PDB entry 6IJN | X-ray diffraction, 1.66 A resolution | chain A

[Chain A]
Protein: Adenosine/AMP deaminase family protein
Source organism: Arabidopsis thaliana
UniProt: Q8LPL7 (Q8LPL7_ARATH); residue numbers follow UniProt; this construct covers 1-355
Amino-acid sequence (376 residues; each row starts with the number of its first residue; numbers below 1 keep their minus sign (Met-20 is residue -20)):
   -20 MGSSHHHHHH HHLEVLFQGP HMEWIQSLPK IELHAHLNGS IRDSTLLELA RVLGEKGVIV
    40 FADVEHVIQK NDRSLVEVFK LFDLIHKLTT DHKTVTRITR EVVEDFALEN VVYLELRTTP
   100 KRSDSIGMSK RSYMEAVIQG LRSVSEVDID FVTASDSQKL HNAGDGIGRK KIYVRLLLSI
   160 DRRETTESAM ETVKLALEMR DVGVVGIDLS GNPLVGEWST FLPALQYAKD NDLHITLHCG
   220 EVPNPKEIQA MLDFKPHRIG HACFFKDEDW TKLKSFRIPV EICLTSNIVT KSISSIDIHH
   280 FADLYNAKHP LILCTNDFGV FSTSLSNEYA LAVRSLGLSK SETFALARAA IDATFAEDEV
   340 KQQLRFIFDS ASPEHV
Not modelled in the structure: -20 to -1, 133-147
Construct notes: initiating methionine (-20); expression tag (-19 to 0); engineered mutation Asn295 (Asp in Q8LPL7)
Swiss-Prot annotation at these positions:
  - active site: Glu220 (Proton donor)
  - binding site (Zn(2+)): His13, His15, His217
  - binding site (N(6)-methyl-AMP): His15, Asn17, His65, Thr97 to Lys100, Asp160, Gly190, Glu220, Asp296
  - site: His240 (Important for catalytic activity)
  - mutagenesis: His15 (H15A: Abolishes catalytic activity), Asn17 (N17A: Reduces catalytic efficiency 2-fold), Val57 (V57F: Reduces catalytic efficiency 20-fold), His65 (H65A: Reduces catalytic efficiency 2-fold), Thr97 (T97A: Reduces catalytic efficiency 3-fold), Thr98 (T98A: Reduces catalytic efficiency 2-fold), Lys100 (K100A: Reduces catalytic efficiency 3-fold), Glu220 (E220A: Abolishes catalytic activity), Asp296 (D296A: Abolishes catalytic activity)
Ligand contacts: N6-methyladenosine-5'-monophosphate (6MZ): His15, Leu16, Asn17, Gly18, Val57, Phe58, Phe61, His65, Arg96, Thr97, Thr98, Lys100, Tyr112, Asp160, Arg162, Ser189, Gly190, His217, Glu220, His240, Ser265, Asn295, Asp296, Phe300
What the authors report for this chain:
  - conformationally variable residues (helix shift, order/disorder transition): Phe40 to His71
  - binding site for N6-methyladenosine-5'-monophosphate: His15, Leu16, Asn17, Val57, Phe58, His65, Thr98, Lys100, Asp160, Gly190, Glu220, Asn295, Asp296, Phe300
  - specificity-determining residues: Val57, Phe58 (proposed by the authors, not directly observed)
  - mutagenesis - H15A, E220A, D296A: abolished catalytic activity on N6-methyladenosine-5'-monophosphate
  - mutagenesis - N17A, T97A, K100A: decreased catalytic activity on N6-methyladenosine-5'-monophosphate
  - mutagenesis - H65A, T98A: unchanged catalytic activity on N6-methyladenosine-5'-monophosphate
  - mutagenesis - H65A, T98A: decreased catalytic activity

[Summary]
Bound to chain A: N6-methyladenosine-5'-monophosphate. From UniProt: active-site residue Glu220, 3
Zn2+-binding residues, 11 N(6)-methyl-AMP-binding residues and 9 mutagenesis sites. The paper reports a
binding site for N6-methyladenosine-5'-monophosphate at His15, Leu16 and Asn17 among others; H15A, E220A and
D296A abolish catalytic activity on N6-methyladenosine-5'-monophosphate; 8 substitutions were tested in all.
Chain A is Adenosine/AMP deaminase family protein (Arabidopsis thaliana); the structure, The D295N mutant of
the N6-methyl-AMP deaminase from Arabidopsis thaliana complexed with N6m-AMP, was determined by X-ray
diffraction (same publication as 6IJM and 6IJP).
